Entry 6RH6 (solution NMR); this record covers chains A and B.

# Chain A
Protein: Adaptin ear-binding coat-associated protein 1
From: Homo sapiens
UniProtKB: Q8NC96 (NECP1_HUMAN); residue numbers follow UniProt; this construct covers 1-133
Sequence (138 residues; row label = number of the first residue in the row; numbers below 1 keep their minus sign (Gly-4 is residue -4)):
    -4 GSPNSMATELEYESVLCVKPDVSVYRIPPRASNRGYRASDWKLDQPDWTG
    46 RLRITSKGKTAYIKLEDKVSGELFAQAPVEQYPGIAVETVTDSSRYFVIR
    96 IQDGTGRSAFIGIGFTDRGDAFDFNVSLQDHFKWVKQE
Sequence notes: expression tag (-4 to 0)
What the authors report for this chain:
  - mutagenesis - R102A: unchanged binding to AP-2 complex subunit mu (chain B)
  - mutagenesis - R90A: decreased binding to P-AP2
  - mutagenesis - R90A: decreased localization to CCPs
  - mutagenesis - R32D, S88A: decreased binding to AP-2 complex subunit mu (chain B)

# Chain B
Protein: AP-2 complex subunit mu
UniProtKB: P84092 (AP2M1_RAT); residue numbers follow UniProt; this construct covers 149-163
Sequence (15 residues; numbered 149 to 163; the number before each row is that of its first residue):
   149 SQITSQVTGQIGWRR
Modified / non-standard residues: Thr156 (phosphothreonine; TPO)
Swiss-Prot annotation at these positions:
  - modified residue: Thr156 (Phosphothreonine)
What the authors report for this chain:
  - post-translational modification sites: Thr156

# How chain A and chain B interact
Pairs across the interface - 28 pairs, chain A then chain B:
  Ala33(A) with Val155(B)
  Ser34(A) with Gln154(B); Val155(B)
  Leu38(A) with Ser153(B); Gln154(B)
  Asp39(A) with Ser149(B); Gln150(B); Ile151(B)
  Gln40(A) with Ser149(B)
  Val85(A) with Val155(B)
  Thr86(A) with Val155(B); Thr156(B)
  Asp87(A) with Val155(B); Thr156(B); Gly160(B); Trp161(B); Arg162(B)
  Ser88(A) with Val155(B); Thr156(B)
  Ser89(A) with Trp161(B)
  Arg90(A) with Thr156(B)
  Tyr91(A) with Ser153(B)
  Arg113(A) with Thr156(B); Trp161(B); Arg162(B)
  Gly114(A) with Arg163(B)
  Phe117(A) with Arg162(B); Arg163(B)
Other interface residues (no listed pair), chain A (17 interface residues in all): Arg32, Pro41
Other interface residues (no listed pair), chain B (12 interface residues in all): Gly157
The authors on this interface:
  - residue pairs: Ala33(A)-Val155(B), Leu38(A)-Val155(B), Thr86(A)-Val155(B), Ser89(A)-Arg162(B) (backbone contact), Arg90(A)-Thr156(B), Arg113(A)-Thr156(B)
  - hot spots on chain B (mutagenesis) - V155A: abolished binding to Adaptin ear-binding coat-associated protein 1 (chain A)

# Summary
Chain A and chain B form an interface of 17 and 12 residues respectively. The authors report contacts between
Ala33(A) and Val155(B), Leu38(A) and Val155(B) and Thr86(A) and Val155(B) among others; a backbone contact
between Ser89(A) and Arg162(B). The paper reports that R32D and S88A of chain A reduce binding to AP-2 complex
subunit mu (chain B); a modification site at Thr156(B); 5 substitutions were tested in all.
Here chain A is Adaptin ear-binding coat-associated protein 1 (Homo sapiens) and chain B is AP-2 complex
subunit mu. Entry 6RH6 (Solution structure and 1H, 13C and 15N chemical shift assignments for the complex of
NECAP1 PHear ...) was determined by solution NMR.
